PDB entry 1K06 | X-ray diffraction, 1.80 A resolution | chain A

== Chain A ==
Name: Glycogen Phosphorylase
From: Oryctolagus cuniculus
Notes: EC 2.4.1.1
Reference sequence: P00489 (PHS2_RABIT); residue numbers follow UniProt; this construct covers 1-842
Chain sequence (842 residues; each row starts with the number of its first residue):
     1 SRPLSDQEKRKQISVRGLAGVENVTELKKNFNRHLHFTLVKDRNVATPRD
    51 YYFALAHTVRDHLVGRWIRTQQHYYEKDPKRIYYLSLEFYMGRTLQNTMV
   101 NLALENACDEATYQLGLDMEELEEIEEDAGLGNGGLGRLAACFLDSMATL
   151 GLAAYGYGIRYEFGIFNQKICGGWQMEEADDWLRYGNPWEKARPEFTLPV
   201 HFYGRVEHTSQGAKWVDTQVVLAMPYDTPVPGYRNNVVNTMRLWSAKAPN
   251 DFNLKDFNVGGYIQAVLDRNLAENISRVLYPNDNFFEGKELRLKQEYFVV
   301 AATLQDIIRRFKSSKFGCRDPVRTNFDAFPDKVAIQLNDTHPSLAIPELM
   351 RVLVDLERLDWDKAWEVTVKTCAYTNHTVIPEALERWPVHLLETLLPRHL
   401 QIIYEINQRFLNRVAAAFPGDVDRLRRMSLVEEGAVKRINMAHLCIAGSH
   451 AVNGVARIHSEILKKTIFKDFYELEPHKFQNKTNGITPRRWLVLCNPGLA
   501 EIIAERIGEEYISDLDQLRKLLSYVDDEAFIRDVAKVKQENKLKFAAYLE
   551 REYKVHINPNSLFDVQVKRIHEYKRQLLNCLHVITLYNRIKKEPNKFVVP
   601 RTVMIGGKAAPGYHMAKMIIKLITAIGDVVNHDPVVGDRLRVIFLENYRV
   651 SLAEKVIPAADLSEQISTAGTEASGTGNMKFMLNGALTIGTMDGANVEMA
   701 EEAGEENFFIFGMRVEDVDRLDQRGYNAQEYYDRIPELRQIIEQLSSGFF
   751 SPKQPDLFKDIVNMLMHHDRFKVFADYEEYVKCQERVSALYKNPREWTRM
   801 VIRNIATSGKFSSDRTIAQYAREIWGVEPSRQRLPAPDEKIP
Not modelled in the structure: 1-12, 252-260, 315-323, 838-842
UniProt features mapped onto this chain:
  - modified residue: Ser747 (Phosphoserine)
Covalent attachments: pyridoxal phosphate (PLP) linked to Lys680
Ligand contacts:
  - N-benzoyl-n'-beta-D-glucopyranosyl urea (BZD; N-[(phenylcarbonyl)carbamoyl]-beta-D-glucopyranosylamine), molecule 1: Phe37, Thr38, Leu39, Val40, His57, Arg60, Val64, Trp67, Pro188, Trp189, Glu190, Lys191, Pro229
  - N-benzoyl-n'-beta-D-glucopyranosyl urea (BZD), molecule 2: Glu88, Asn133, Gly134, Gly135, Leu136, Leu139, Asn282, Asp283, Arg292, His341, His377, Val455, Asn484, Tyr573, Glu672, Ala673, Ser674, Gly675, Thr676
  - pyridoxal phosphate (PLP): Tyr90, Gly134, Gly135, Arg138, Trp491, Val567, Lys568, Lys574, Tyr648, Arg649, Val650, Ala653, Gln665, Glu672, Gly675, Thr676, Gly677

== In short ==
Bound to chain A: N-benzoyl-n'-beta-D-glucopyranosyl urea. Pyridoxal phosphate is covalently linked to Lys680.
Chain A is Glycogen Phosphorylase (Oryctolagus cuniculus); the structure, Crystallographic Binding Study of
100 mM N-benzoyl-N'-beta-D-glucopyranosyl urea to glycogen phosphorylase b, was determined by X-ray
diffraction (same publication as 1KTI and 1K08).
